7TMP - chains G and H of the 15 polymer chains in the assembly; structure by electron microscopy, 3.30 A resolution.

# Chain G
Protein: V-ATPase subunit E
Organism: Saccharomyces cerevisiae
Reference sequence: A0A6A5Q7Y8 (A0A6A5Q7Y8_YEASX); numbering as in UniProt (aligned over 1-233)
Chain sequence (233 residues; row label = number of the first residue in the row):
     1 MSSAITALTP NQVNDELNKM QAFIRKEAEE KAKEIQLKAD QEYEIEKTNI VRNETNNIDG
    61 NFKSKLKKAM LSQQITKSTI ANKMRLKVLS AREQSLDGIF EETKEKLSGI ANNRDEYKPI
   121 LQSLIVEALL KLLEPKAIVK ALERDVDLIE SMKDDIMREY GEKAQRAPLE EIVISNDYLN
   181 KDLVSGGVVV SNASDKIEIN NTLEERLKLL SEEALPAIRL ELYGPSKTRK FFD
Not modelled in the structure: 1-44, 232-233

# Chain H
Protein: V-type proton ATPase subunit G
Organism: Saccharomyces cerevisiae
Reference sequence: A0A6L0ZI53 (A0A6L0ZI53_YEASX); residues 1-114 here = UniProt positions 1-114
Chain sequence (114 residues; row label = number of the first residue in the row):
     1 MSQKNGIATL LQAEKEAHEI VSKARKYRQD KLKQAKTDAA KEIDSYKIQK DKELKEFEQK
    61 NAGGVGELEK KAEAGVQGEL AEIKKIAEKK KDDVVKILIE TVIKPSAEVH INAL
Not modelled in the structure: 1-28

# Chain G / chain H interface
Contacting residue pairs - 63 pairs, chain G then chain H:
  Glu46(G) with Gln29(H); Lys33(H)
  Lys47(G) with Leu32(H); Lys33(H); Lys36(H)
  Ile50(G) with Lys33(H)
  Val51(G) with Lys36(H); Ala40(H)
  Glu54(G) with Ala40(H)
  Ile58(G) with Asp44(H); Lys47(H)
  Lys65(G) with Asp51(H)
  Ala69(G) with Leu54(H); Glu58(H)
  Gln73(G) with Asn61(H)
  Thr76(G) with Val65(H)
  Ile80(G) with Glu69(H); Ala72(H), hydrophobic
  Lys87(G) with Val76(H); Gln77(H); Leu80(H)
  Arg92(G) with Ile83(H)
  Ser95(G) with Ile83(H); Ala87(H)
  Ile99(G) with Lys91(H); Val94(H), hydrophobic; Val95(H), hydrophobic; Leu98(H), hydrophobic
  Phe100(G) with Leu98(H), hydrophobic
  Glu102(G) with Lys91(H), salt bridge; Val95(H)
  Thr103(G) with Val95(H); Leu98(H); Ile99(H)
  Lys106(G) with Ile99(H)
  Leu107(G) with Ile99(H), hydrophobic; Val102(H), hydrophobic
  Ile120(G) with Ile103(H), hydrophobic
  Ser123(G) with Pro105(H); Ser106(H)
  Glu127(G) with Ser106(H)
  Leu130(G) with Ala107(H), hydrophobic; Glu108(H); Val109(H), hydrophobic
  Leu133(G) with Val109(H), hydrophobic; Ala113(H), hydrophobic
  Lys163(G) with Ala107(H)
  Ala164(G) with Val109(H), hydrophobic; Leu114(H)
  Gln165(G) with Leu114(H)
  Leu203(G) with Val102(H)
  Arg206(G) with Thr101(H); Val102(H), hydrogen bond (side chain-backbone); Lys104(H)
  Leu207(G) with Val102(H), hydrophobic
  Leu210(G) with Leu98(H); Thr101(H); Val102(H), hydrophobic
  Ile218(G) with Leu98(H), hydrophobic
  Leu222(G) with Lys90(H); Val94(H), hydrophobic
  Tyr223(G) with Ile83(H); Ile86(H), hydrophobic
Interface residues without a listed pair, chain G (42 interface residues in all): Thr55, Phe62, Val88, Ala91, Val126, Arg166, Glu221
Interface residues without a listed pair, chain H (40 interface residues in all): Thr37, Leu68, Glu79

# Overview
Chain G and chain H form an interface of 42 and 40 residues respectively; the contacts include 1 hydrogen bond
and 1 salt bridge. Among the polar pairs are Glu102(G)-Lys91(H) and Arg206(G)-Val102(H).
Here chain G is V-ATPase subunit E and chain H is V-type proton ATPase subunit G, both from Saccharomyces
cerevisiae. Entry 7TMP (V1 complex lacking subunit C from Saccharomyces cerevisiae, State 2) was determined by
electron microscopy together with 7TMM, 7TMO, 7TMQ, 7TMR, 7TMS and 7TMT from the same study.
